1KF9 - chains A and C of the 3 polymer chains in the assembly; structure by X-ray diffraction, 2.60 A resolution.

[Chain A]
Molecule: Phage display derived variant human growth hormone
Source organism: Homo sapiens
Chain sequence (191 residues; each row starts with the number of its first residue):
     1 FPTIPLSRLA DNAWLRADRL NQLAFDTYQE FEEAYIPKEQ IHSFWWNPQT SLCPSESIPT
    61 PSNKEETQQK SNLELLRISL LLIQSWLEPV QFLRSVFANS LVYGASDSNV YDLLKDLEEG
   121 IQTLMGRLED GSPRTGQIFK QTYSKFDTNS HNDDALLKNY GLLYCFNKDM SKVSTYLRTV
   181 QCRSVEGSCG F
Unresolved in the structure: 129-155, 185-187, 191
Cystine bridges: Cys53-Cys165, Cys182-Cys189

[Chain C]
Molecule: Extracellular domain human growth hormone receptor (1-238)
Source organism: Homo sapiens
UniProt: P10912 (GHR_HUMAN); residues 501-738 here correspond to UniProt positions 19-256 (UniProt number = residue number - 482)
Chain sequence (238 residues; numbered 501 to 738; the number before each row is that of its first residue):
   501 FSGSEATAAI LSRAPWSLQS VNPGLKTNSS KEPKFTKCRS PERETFSCHW TDEVHHGTKN
   561 LGPIQLFYTR RNTQEWTQEW KECPDYVSAG ENSCYFNSSF TSIWIPYCIK LTSNGGTVDE
   621 KCFSVDEIVQ PDPPIALNWT LLNVSLTGIH ADIQVRWEAP RNADIQKGWM VLEYELQYKE
   681 VNETKWKMMD PILTTSVPVY SLKVDKEYEV RVRSKQRNSG NYGEFSEVLY VTLPQMSQ
Unresolved in the structure: 501-532, 552-563, 573-578, 612-620, 735-738
Cystine bridges: Cys538-Cys548, Cys583-Cys594, Cys608-Cys622
Swiss-Prot annotation at these positions:
  - motif: Tyr722 to Ser726 (WSXWS motif)
  - glycosylation (N-linked (GlcNAc...) asparagine): Asn528, Asn597, Asn638, Asn643, Asn682

[Interface between chain A and chain C]
Residue-residue contacts - 26 pairs, chain A then chain C:
  Pro2(A) - Glu627(C)
  Ile4(A) - Ile603(C)
  Ile4(A) - Trp604(C)
  Ile4(A) - Pro606(C)
  Ile4(A) - Ser624(C)
  Leu9(A) - Trp604(C)
  Asn12(A) - Arg543(C)  hydrogen bond
  Asn12(A) - Trp604(C)
  Asn12(A) - Asp626(C)
  Asn12(A) - Trp669(C)
  Ala13(A) - Trp604(C)
  Leu15(A) - Trp669(C)  hydrophobic
  Arg16(A) - Trp669(C)
  Arg19(A) - Ile665(C)  hydrogen bond (side chain-backbone)
  Arg19(A) - Gln666(C)
  Arg19(A) - Lys667(C)  hydrogen bond (side chain-backbone)
  Arg19(A) - Gly668(C)
  Tyr103(A) - Gln666(C)
  Gly104(A) - Gln666(C)
  Asn109(A) - Gln666(C)  hydrogen bond (side chain-backbone)
  Asp116(A) - Trp604(C)  hydrogen bond
  Asp116(A) - Trp669(C)  hydrogen bond
  Glu119(A) - Ser602(C)  hydrogen bond
  Glu119(A) - Trp604(C)
  Gly120(A) - Trp604(C)
  Thr123(A) - Trp604(C)
Also at the interface, not in a pair above, chain A (18 interface residues in all): Val102, Ala105, Leu113
Also at the interface, not in a pair above, chain C (15 interface residues in all): Arg570, Ile605

[In short]
Chain A and chain C form an interface of 18 and 15 residues respectively, with 7 hydrogen bonds. Polar
contacts include Asn12(A)-Arg543(C), Arg19(A)-Ile665(C) and Arg19(A)-Lys667(C).
Here chain A is Phage display derived variant human growth hormone and chain C is Extracellular domain human
growth hormone receptor (1-238), both from Homo sapiens. Entry 1KF9 (Phage display derived variant of human
growth hormone complexed with two copies of the extracellular domain ...) was determined by X-ray diffraction.
